Entry 4NZL (X-ray diffraction, 1.85 A resolution); this record covers chains A and B.

# Chain A
Molecule: Neutrophil elastase
From: Homo sapiens
Notes: EC 3.4.21.37; fragment: mature neutrophil elastase
Reference sequence: P08246 (ELNE_HUMAN); residues 30-247 here = UniProt positions 30-247
Amino-acid sequence (218 residues; row label = number of the first residue in the row):
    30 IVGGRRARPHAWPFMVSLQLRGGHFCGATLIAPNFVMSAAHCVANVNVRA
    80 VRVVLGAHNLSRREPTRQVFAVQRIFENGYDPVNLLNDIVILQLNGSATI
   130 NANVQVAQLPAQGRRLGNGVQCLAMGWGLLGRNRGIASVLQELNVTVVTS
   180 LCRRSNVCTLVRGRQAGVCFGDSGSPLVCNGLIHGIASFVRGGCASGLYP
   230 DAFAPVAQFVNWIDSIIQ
Disulfides: C55-C71, C151-C208, C181-C187, C198-C223
Covalent attachments: glycan linked to N124, N173
From the paper describing this entry:
  - catalytic residues: H70, D117, S202

# Chain B
Molecule: Uncharacterized protein
From: Staphylococcus aureus subsp. aureus
Reference sequence: Q99S64 (Q99S64_STAAM); residues 43-141 here = UniProt positions 43-141
Amino-acid sequence (114 residues; row label = number of the first residue in the row):
    28 GSTDSNNGYKELTMDGKHTVPYTISVDGITALHRTYFVFPENKKVLYQEI
    78 DSKVKNELASQRGVTTEKINNAQTATYTLTLNDGNKKVVNLKKNDDAKNS
   128 IDPSTIKQIQIVVK
Disordered / not traced: 28-43, 67-68
Construct notes: expression tag (28-42)
From the paper describing this entry:
  - conformationally variable residues (loop rearrangement): A58 to R61

# How chain A and chain B interact
Residue-residue contacts - 41 pairs, chain A then chain B:
  R50(A) with V65(B)
  F54(A) with H60(B); R61(B), hydrogen bond (backbone-backbone)
  C55(A) with H60(B)
  H70(A) with A58(B); L59(B); H60(B), hydrogen bond (side chain-backbone)
  N74(A) with S87(B), hydrogen bond (side chain-backbone)
  P111(A) with Q88(B); R89(B), hydrogen bond (backbone-side chain)
  V112(A) with R89(B), hydrogen bond (backbone-side chain)
  L114(A) with I56(B), hydrophobic; A58(B), hydrophobic; R89(B)
  L158(A) with R61(B)
  N162(A) with Q135(B), hydrogen bond; Q137(B)
  R163(A) with R61(B)
  I165(A) with R61(B)
  V197(A) with L59(B), hydrophobic
  C198(A) with L59(B)
  F199(A) with T50(B); T57(B); A58(B); L59(B); H60(B)
  G200(A) with L59(B), hydrogen bond (backbone-backbone); R61(B)
  D201(A) with L59(B)
  S202(A) with L59(B); H60(B), hydrogen bond (side chain-backbone)
  S217(A) with A58(B); L59(B), hydrogen bond (backbone-backbone)
  F218(A) with I56(B), hydrophobic; T57(B); L59(B)
  V219(A) with G55(B); I56(B); T57(B), hydrogen bond (backbone-backbone); L59(B), hydrophobic
  R220(A) with G55(B)
Interface residues without a listed pair, chain A (30 interface residues in all): H53, C71, Y109, N113, G164, R182, A216, G221
Interface residues without a listed pair, chain B (16 interface residues in all): Y63, G90
Interface features reported in the paper:
  - residue pairs: L59(B)-S202(A)
  - interface residues, chain B: V53(B), L59(B), A86(B)

# In short
30 residues of chain A face 16 of chain B across their interface; the contacts include 10 hydrogen bonds.
Polar contacts include H70(A)-H60(B), N74(A)-S87(B) and P111(A)-R89(B). The authors report a contact between
L59(B) and S202(A). The paper reports catalytic residues H70(A), D117(A) and S202(A); interface residues
V53(B), L59(B) and A86(B).
Here chain A is Neutrophil elastase (Homo sapiens) and chain B is Uncharacterized protein (Staphylococcus
aureus subsp. aureus). Entry 4NZL (Extracellular proteins of Staphylococcus aureus inhibit the neutrophil
serine proteases) was determined by X-ray diffraction.
